Entry 7YFR (electron microscopy, 5.10 A resolution (low resolution: residue-level contacts below are approximate; hydrogen-bond / salt-bridge calls are withheld)); this record covers chains A and D of the 4 polymer chains in the assembly.

# Chain A
Molecule: Glutamate receptor ionotropic, NMDA 1
From: Homo sapiens
UniProtKB: Q05586 (NMDZ1_HUMAN); residues 1-847 here = UniProt positions 1-847
Amino-acid sequence (847 residues; row label = number of the first residue in the row):
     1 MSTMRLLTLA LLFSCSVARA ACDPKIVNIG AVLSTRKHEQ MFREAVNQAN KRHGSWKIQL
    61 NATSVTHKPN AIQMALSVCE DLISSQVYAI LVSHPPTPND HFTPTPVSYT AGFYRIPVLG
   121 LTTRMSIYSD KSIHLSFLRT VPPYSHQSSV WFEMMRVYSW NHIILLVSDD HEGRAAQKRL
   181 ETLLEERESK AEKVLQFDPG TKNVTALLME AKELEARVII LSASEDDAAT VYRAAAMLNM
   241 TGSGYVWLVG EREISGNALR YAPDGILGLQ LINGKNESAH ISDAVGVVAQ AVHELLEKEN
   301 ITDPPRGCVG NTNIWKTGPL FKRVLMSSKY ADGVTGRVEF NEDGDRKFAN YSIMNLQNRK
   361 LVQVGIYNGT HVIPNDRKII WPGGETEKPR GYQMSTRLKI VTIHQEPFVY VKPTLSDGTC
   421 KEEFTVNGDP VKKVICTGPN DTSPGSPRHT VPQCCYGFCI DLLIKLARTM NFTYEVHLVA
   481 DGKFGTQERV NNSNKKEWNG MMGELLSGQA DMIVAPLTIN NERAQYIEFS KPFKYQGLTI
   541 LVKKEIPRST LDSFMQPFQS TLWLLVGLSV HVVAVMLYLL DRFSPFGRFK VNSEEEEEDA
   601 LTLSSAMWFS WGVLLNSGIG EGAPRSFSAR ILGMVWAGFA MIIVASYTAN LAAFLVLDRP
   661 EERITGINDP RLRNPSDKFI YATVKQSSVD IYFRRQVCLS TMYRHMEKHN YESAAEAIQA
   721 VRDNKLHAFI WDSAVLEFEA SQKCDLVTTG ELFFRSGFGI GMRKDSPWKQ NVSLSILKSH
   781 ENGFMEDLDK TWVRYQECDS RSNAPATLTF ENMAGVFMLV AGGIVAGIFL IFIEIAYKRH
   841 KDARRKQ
Unresolved in the structure: 1-28, 34-36, 53-56, 89, 98-100, 201-202, 297-299, 441-446, 564-600, 613-626, 658-663, 799-847
Disulfides: C744-C798
Covalently attached groups: N-acetylglucosamine (NAG) linked to N61, N203, N440, N471, N771
Construct notes: engineered mutation C698 (Glu in Q05586)
Ligand contacts: glycine (GLY): F484, P516, L517, T518, R523, S688, W731, D732
Swiss-Prot annotation at these positions:
  - region: L603 to P624 (Pore-forming)
  - binding site (glycine): P516, T518, R523, S688, D732
  - glycosylation (N-linked (GlcNAc...) asparagine): N61, N203, N239, N276, N300, N350, N368, N440, N471, N491, N674, N771
  - natural variant: R217 (R217W: In NDHMSR), D227 (D227H: In NDHMSR; uncertain significance), R306 (R306Q: Found in a patient with schizophrenia; uncertain significance), D552 (D552E: In NDHMSD), P557 (P557R: In NDHMSD), S560 (S560SS: In NDHMSD), G618 (G618R: In NDHMSD), G620 (G620R: In NDHMSD), A637 (A637S: In NDHMSD; uncertain significance; A637V: In NDHMSD; uncertain significance), G638 (G638A: In NDHMSD; G638V: In NDHMSD), M641 (M641I: In NDHMSD; M641L: In NDHMSD; M641V: In NDHMSD), I642 (I642T: In NDHMSD; uncertain significance), 14 further natural variant entries in UniProt
  - mutagenesis: I642 (I642L: Slight decrease in glutamate and glycine agonist potency; mutant channels are activated at 2-fold higher glutamate and glycine concentrations), V644 (V644M: Increase in glutamate and glycine agonist potency; mutant channels are activated lower glutamate and glycine concentrations), A653 (A653G: Increase in glutamate and glycine agonist potency; mutant channels are activated lower glutamate and glycine concentrations), M813 (M813V: Slight decrease in glycine agonist potency; no effect on glutamate agonist potency)

# Chain D
Molecule: Glutamate receptor ionotropic, NMDA 2D
From: Homo sapiens
UniProtKB: O15399 (NMDE4_HUMAN); numbering as in UniProt (aligned over 1-879)
Amino-acid sequence (891 residues; numbered 1 to 891; the number before each row is that of its first residue):
     1 MRGAGGPRGP RGPAKMLLLL ALACASPFPE EAPGPGGAGG PGGGLGGARP LNVALVFSGP
    61 AYAAEAARLG PAVAAAVRSP GLDVRPVALV LNGSDPRSLV LQLCDLLSGL RVHGVVFEDD
   121 SRAPAVAPIL DFLSAQTSLP IVAVHGGAAL VLTPKEKGST FLQLGSSTEQ QLQVIFEVLE
   181 EYDWTSFVAV TTRAPGHRAF LSYIEVLTDG SLVGWEHRGA LTLDPGAGEA VLSAQLRSVS
   241 AQIRLLFCAR EEAEPVFRAA EEAGLTGSGY VWFMVGPQLA GGGGSGAPGE PPLLPGGAPL
   301 PAGLFAVRSA GWRDDLARRV AAGVAVVARG AQALLRDYGF LPELGHDCRA QNRTHRGESL
   361 HRYFMNITWD NRDYSFNEDG FLVNPSLVVI SLTRDRTWEV VGSWEQQTLR LKYPLWSRYG
   421 RFLQPVDDTQ HLTVATLEER PFVIVEPADP ISGTCIRDSV PCRSQLNRTH SPPPDAPRPE
   481 KRCCKGFCID ILKRLAHTIG FSYDLYLVTN GKHGKKIDGV WNGMIGEVFY QRADMAIGSL
   541 TINEERSEIV DFSVPFVETG ISVMVARSNG TVSPSAFLEP YSPAVWVMMF VMCLTVVAVT
   601 VFIFEYLSPV GYNRSLATGK RPGGSTFTIG KSIWLLWALV FNNSVPVENP RGTTSKIMVL
   661 VFAFFAVIFL ASYTANLAAF MIQEEYVDTV SGLSDRKFQR PQEQYPPLKF GTVPNGSTEK
   721 NIRSNYPDMH SYMVRYNQPR VEEALTQLKA GKLDAFIYDA AVLNYMARKD EGCKLVTIGS
   781 GKVFATTGYG IALHKGSRWK RPIDLALLQF LGDDEIEMLE RLWLSGICHN DKIEVMSSKL
   841 DIDNMAGVFY MLLVAMGLSL LVFAWEHLVY WRLRHCLGPA ASAWSHPQFE K
Unresolved in the structure: 1-50, 78-82, 94, 212, 224-227, 280-298, 313-314, 351-358, 365, 422-428, 466-478, 569-660, 832-835, 851-891
Covalently attached groups: N-acetylglucosamine (NAG) linked to N715
Construct notes: conflict F662 (Trp in O15399); expression tag (880-891)
Ligand contacts: glutamic acid (GLU): H513, S539, L540, T541, R546, G716, S717, T718, Y758, D759, Y789
Swiss-Prot annotation at these positions:
  - region: K631 to P650 (Pore-forming)
  - binding site (L-glutamate): S539, T541, R546, S717, T718, D759
  - site: N642 (Functional determinant of NMDA receptors)
  - glycosylation (N-linked (GlcNAc...) asparagine): N92, N352, N366, N384, N467, N569
  - natural variant: P140 (P140S: In a breast cancer sample), G286 (G286R: In a breast cancer sample), L466 (L466V: Found in a patient with schizophrenia; uncertain significance), E527 (E527G: In a breast cancer sample), M592 (M592L: Found in a patient with autism spectrum disorder; uncertain significance), V667 (V667I: In DEE46), M733 (M733V: Found in a patient with schizophrenia; uncertain significance), R872 (R872H: Found in a patient with schizophrenia; uncertain significance)
  - mutagenesis: P580 (P580R: Changed glutamate-gated calcium ion channel activity characterized by increased glutamate and glycine potency), M845 (M845V: Increased glutamate and glycine agonist potency)

# How chain A and chain D interact
Pairs across the interface (49; chain A residue first):
  I519(A) - L808(D)
  N520(A) - L808(D)
  N521(A) - L805(D)
  N521(A) - L808(D)
  N521(A) - Q809(D)
  A524(A) - R801(D)
  A524(A) - L808(D)
  Q525(A) - R801(D)
  E528(A) - R801(D)
  K531(A) - F552(D)
  K531(A) - S553(D)
  P532(A) - P555(D)
  Y535(A) - P555(D)
  Y535(A) - E558(D)
  Y535(A) - T786(D)
  Y535(A) - T787(D)
  W611(A) - A663(D)
  W611(A) - F664(D)
  W611(A) - V667(D)
  T648(A) - A671(D)
  T648(A) - T674(D)
  T648(A) - A675(D)
  L651(A) - A675(D)
  A652(A) - A675(D)
  L655(A) - N676(D)
  L655(A) - A679(D)
  V656(A) - Q683(D)
  Y692(A) - G812(D)
  Y692(A) - D814(D)
  R695(A) - G812(D)
  R695(A) - D813(D)
  F754(A) - L811(D)
  F754(A) - G812(D)
  R755(A) - E558(D)
  R755(A) - L811(D)
  S756(A) - L811(D)
  K764(A) - R801(D)
  Q770(A) - S547(D)
  Q770(A) - K795(D)
  L774(A) - E544(D)
  L774(A) - E548(D)
  L777(A) - I542(D)
  L777(A) - N543(D)
  L777(A) - E544(D)
  L777(A) - S547(D)
  H780(A) - T786(D)
  E781(A) - N721(D)
  E781(A) - S724(D)
  E781(A) - A785(D)
Interface residues without a listed pair, chain A (30 interface residues in all): Y526, I527, Y647, K778
Interface residues without a listed pair, chain D (39 interface residues in all): D551, F556, I668, S672, G788, D804, E817

# In short
30 residues of chain A face 39 of chain D across their interface. Ligands of chain A: glycine. Ligands of
chain D: glutamic acid. Covalently linked N-acetylglucosamine: at N61(A), N203(A), N440(A), N471(A) and
N771(A). Covalently linked N-acetylglucosamine: at N715(D).
Chain A is Glutamate receptor ionotropic, NMDA 1 and chain D is Glutamate receptor ionotropic, NMDA 2D, both
from Homo sapiens; the structure, Structure of GluN1a E698C-GluN2D NMDA receptor in cystines non-crosslinked
state, was determined by electron microscopy together with 7YFF, 7YFG, 7YFH, 7YFI, 7YFL, 7YFM, 7YFO and 8HDK
from the same study.
